Entry 9B7W (electron microscopy, 3.36 A resolution); this record covers chains C and F of the 8 polymer chains in the assembly.

Chain C (and F):
Protein: Capsid protein VP1
Source organism: Adeno-associated virus
Notes: chain F of this document is another copy of the same molecule, construct and numbering; everything in this record applies to it too
Reference sequence: Q6JC40 (Q6JC40_9VIRU); residue numbers follow UniProt; this construct covers 1-736
Chain sequence (736 residues; numbered 1 to 736; the number before each row is that of its first residue):
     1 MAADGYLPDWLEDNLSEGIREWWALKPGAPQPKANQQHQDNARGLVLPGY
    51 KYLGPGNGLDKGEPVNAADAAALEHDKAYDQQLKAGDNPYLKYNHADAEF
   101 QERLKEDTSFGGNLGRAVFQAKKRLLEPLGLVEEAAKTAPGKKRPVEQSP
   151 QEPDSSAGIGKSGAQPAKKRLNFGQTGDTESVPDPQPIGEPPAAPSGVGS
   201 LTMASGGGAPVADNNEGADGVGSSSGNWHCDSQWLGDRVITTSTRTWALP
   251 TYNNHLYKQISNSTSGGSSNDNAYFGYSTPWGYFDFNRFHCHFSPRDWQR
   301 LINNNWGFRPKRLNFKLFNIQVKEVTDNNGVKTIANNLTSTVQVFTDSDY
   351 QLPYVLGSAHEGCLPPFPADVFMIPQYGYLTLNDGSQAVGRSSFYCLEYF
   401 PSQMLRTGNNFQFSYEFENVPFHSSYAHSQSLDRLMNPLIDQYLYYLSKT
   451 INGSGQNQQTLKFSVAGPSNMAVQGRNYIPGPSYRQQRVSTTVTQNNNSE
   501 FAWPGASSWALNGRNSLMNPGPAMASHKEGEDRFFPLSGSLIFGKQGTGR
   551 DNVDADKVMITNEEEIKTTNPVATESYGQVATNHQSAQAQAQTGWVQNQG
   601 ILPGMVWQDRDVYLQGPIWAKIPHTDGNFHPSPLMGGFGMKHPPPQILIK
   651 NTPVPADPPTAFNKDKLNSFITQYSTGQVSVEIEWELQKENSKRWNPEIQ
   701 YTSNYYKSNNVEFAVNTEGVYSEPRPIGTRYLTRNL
Not modelled in the structure: 1-223, 654-671

Chain C / chain F interface:
Contacting residue pairs - 66 pairs, chain C then chain F:
  Asp231(C) with Lys693(F)
  Ser294(C) with Trp695(F)
  Pro295(C) with Trp695(F); Pro697(F)
  Arg296(C) with Glu690(F), salt bridge; Arg694(F); Trp695(F), hydrogen bond (backbone-backbone); Asn696(F); Glu698(F), salt bridge; Leu732(F)
  Gln299(C) with Pro697(F); Glu698(F), hydrogen bond (side chain-backbone); Gln700(F)
  Arg300(C) with Glu690(F), salt bridge; Ser692(F)
  Asn303(C) with Gln700(F)
  Asn304(C) with Asn304(F), hydrogen bond
  Pro366(C) with Trp695(F)
  Pro368(C) with Trp695(F)
  Glu529(C) with Tyr705(F)
  Glu564(C) with Tyr705(F), hydrogen bond
  Glu690(C) with Arg296(F), salt bridge; Arg300(F), salt bridge
  Ser692(C) with Arg300(F), hydrogen bond (backbone-side chain)
  Lys693(C) with Asp231(F), salt bridge
  Arg694(C) with Arg296(F)
  Trp695(C) with Ser294(F); Pro295(F); Arg296(F), hydrogen bond (backbone-backbone); Pro366(F); Pro368(F); Phe713(F); Tyr721(F), hydrogen bond
  Asn696(C) with Val711(F); Glu712(F), hydrogen bond (side chain-backbone); Phe713(F)
  Pro697(C) with Pro295(F); Gln299(F); Tyr701(F), hydrophobic; Ser703(F)
  Glu698(C) with Arg296(F), salt bridge; Gln299(F), hydrogen bond (backbone-side chain); Thr702(F); Ser703(F), hydrogen bond (backbone-backbone)
  Ile699(C) with Thr702(F); Ser703(F); Tyr705(F), hydrophobic
  Gln700(C) with Gln299(F); Asn303(F); Tyr701(F); Thr702(F), hydrogen bond (backbone-side chain)
  Tyr701(C) with Pro697(F), hydrophobic; Gln700(F)
  Thr702(C) with Ile699(F); Gln700(F), hydrogen bond (side chain-backbone); Thr702(F)
  Ser703(C) with Glu698(F), hydrogen bond (side chain-backbone); Ile699(F)
  Lys707(C) with Glu529(F), salt bridge
  Val711(C) with Asn696(F)
  Glu712(C) with Asn696(F)
  Phe713(C) with Trp695(F); Asn696(F); Pro697(F)
  Tyr721(C) with Trp695(F)
  Leu732(C) with Arg296(F)
Other interface residues (no listed pair), chain C (36 interface residues in all): Cys230, Phe367, Gly530, Lys567, Asn691
Other interface residues (no listed pair), chain F (33 interface residues in all): Phe367, Asn704, Lys707

Overview:
The interface between chain C and chain F involves 36 residues on one side and 33 on the other; the contacts
include 13 hydrogen bonds and 8 salt bridges. Among the polar pairs are Arg296(C)-Glu690(F),
Arg296(C)-Glu698(F) and Arg300(C)-Glu690(F).
Chain C and chain F are both Capsid protein VP1 (Adeno-associated virus); the structure, Fab3-6 in complex
with the capsid of Adeno-associated virus type 9, was determined by electron microscopy (same publication as
9B6N, 9B6O, 9B6Q, 9B6R, 9B6S, 9B6T and 9 further entries).
